PDB entry 7WN3 | electron microscopy, 3.29 A resolution | chains F and H of the 8 polymer chains in the assembly

# Chain F (and H)
Name: von Willebrand factor
Organism: Homo sapiens
Notes: fragment: D'D3 domain; chain H of this document is another copy of the same molecule, construct and numbering; everything in this record applies to it too
Reference sequence: P04275 (VWF_HUMAN); numbering as in UniProt (aligned over 764-1241)
Amino-acid sequence (490 residues; row label = number of the first residue in the row):
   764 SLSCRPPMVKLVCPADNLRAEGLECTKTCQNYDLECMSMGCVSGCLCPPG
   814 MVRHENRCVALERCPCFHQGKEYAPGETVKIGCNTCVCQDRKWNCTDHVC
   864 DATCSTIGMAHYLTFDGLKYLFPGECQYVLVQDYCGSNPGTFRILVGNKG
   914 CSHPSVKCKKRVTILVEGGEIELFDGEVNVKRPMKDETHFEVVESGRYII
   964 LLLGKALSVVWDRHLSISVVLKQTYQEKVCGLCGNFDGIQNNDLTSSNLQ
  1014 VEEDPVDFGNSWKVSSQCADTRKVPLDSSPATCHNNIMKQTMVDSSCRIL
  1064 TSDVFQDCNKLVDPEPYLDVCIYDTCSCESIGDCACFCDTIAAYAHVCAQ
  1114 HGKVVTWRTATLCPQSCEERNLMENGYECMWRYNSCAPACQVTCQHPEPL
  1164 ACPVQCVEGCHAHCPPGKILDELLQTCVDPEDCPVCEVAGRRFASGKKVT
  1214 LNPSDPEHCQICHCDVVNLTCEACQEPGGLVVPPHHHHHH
Not modelled in the structure: 1242-1253
Sequence notes: engineered mutation Met-1136 (Arg in P04275), Met-1143 (Glu in P04275); expression tag (1242-1253)
Curated features (UniProtKB/Swiss-Prot):
  - region: Ser-764 to Glu-787 (Amino-terminal), Arg-826 to Asp-853 (CX)
  - glycosylation (N-linked (GlcNAc...) asparagine): Asn-857, Asn-1147, Asn-1231
  - natural variant: Cys-788 (C788Y: In VWD2), Thr-791 (T791M: In VWD2), Arg-816 (R816W: In VWD2), Arg-854 (R854Q: In VWD2), Cys-1060 (C1060R: In VWD2), Cys-1149 (C1149R: In VWD1)
  - mutagenesis: Cys-1149 (C1149R: Reduced secretion and increased intracellular retention. Similar phenotype; when associated with S-1169), Cys-1169 (C1169S: Reduced secretion and increased intracellular retention. Similar phenotype; when associated with R-1149)
Cystine bridges: Cys-767/Cys-808, Cys-776/Cys-804, Cys-788/Cys-799, Cys-792/Cys-827, Cys-810/Cys-821, Cys-829/Cys-851, Cys-846/Cys-863, Cys-849/Cys-858, Cys-867/Cys-996, Cys-889/Cys-1031, Cys-898/Cys-993, Cys-914/Cys-921, Cys-1046/Cys-1089, Cys-1060/Cys-1084, Cys-1071/Cys-1111, Cys-1091/Cys-1099, Cys-1101/Cys-1126, Cys-1130/Cys-1173, Cys-1149/Cys-1169, Cys-1153/Cys-1165, Cys-1157/Cys-1196, Cys-1177/Cys-1190, Cys-1199/Cys-1227, Cys-1222/Cys-1237, Cys-1225/Cys-1234
Glycans and other covalent adducts: N-acetylglucosamine (NAG) linked to Asn-857, Asn-1147, Asn-1231
Metal / ion sites: Ca2+: Asp-879, Asn-998, Asp-1000, Ile-1002, Asn-1005, Asp-1006
From the paper describing this entry:
  - self-association interface (contacts with another copy of this molecule); pairs are residue here / residue on that copy: Met-1055/Ile-1094 (hydrophobic contact), Val-1056/Ile-1094 (hydrophobic contact), Ile-1094/Phe-1100 (hydrophobic contact), Cys-1097/Cys-1097 (disulfide), Cys-1142/Cys-1142
  - conformationally variable residues (loop rearrangement): Cys-1091 to Cys-1099, Cys-1142

# Chain F / chain H interface
Disulfides between the chains: Cys-1097(F)/Cys-1097(H)
Residue-residue contacts - 39 pairs, chain F then chain H:
  Lys-1052(F) / Glu-1092(H)  salt bridge
  Met-1055(F) / Ile-1094(H)
  Val-1056(F) / Ile-1094(H)
  Ser-1059(F) / Ile-1094(H)
  Glu-1092(F) / Lys-1052(H)  salt bridge
  Ser-1093(F) / Ser-1093(H)  hydrogen bond (side chain-backbone)
  Ser-1093(F) / Ile-1094(H)
  Ile-1094(F) / Met-1055(H)
  Ile-1094(F) / Val-1056(H)
  Ile-1094(F) / Ser-1059(H)
  Ile-1094(F) / Ser-1093(H)
  Ile-1094(F) / Cys-1097(H)
  Ile-1094(F) / Phe-1100(H)
  Gly-1095(F) / Cys-1097(H)  hydrogen bond (backbone-side chain)
  Gly-1095(F) / Phe-1100(H)
  Asp-1096(F) / Cys-1097(H)
  Asp-1096(F) / Thr-1124(H)
  Cys-1097(F) / Ile-1094(H)  hydrogen bond (side chain-backbone)
  Cys-1097(F) / Gly-1095(H)
  Cys-1097(F) / Asp-1096(H)
  Cys-1097(F) / Cys-1097(H)  disulfide
  Phe-1100(F) / Ile-1094(H)
  Phe-1100(F) / Gly-1095(H)
  Thr-1124(F) / Asp-1096(H)  hydrogen bond
  Gln-1128(F) / Pro-1127(H)
  Ser-1129(F) / Pro-1127(H)
  Ser-1129(F) / Ser-1129(H)
  Cys-1130(F) / Glu-1131(H)
  Glu-1131(F) / Cys-1130(H)  hydrogen bond (side chain-backbone)
  Glu-1131(F) / Tyr-1146(H)
  Glu-1132(F) / Arg-1121(H)
  Glu-1132(F) / Thr-1122(H)
  Glu-1132(F) / Ala-1123(H)
  Tyr-1140(F) / Cys-1142(H)  hydrogen bond
  Tyr-1140(F) / Arg-1145(H)
  Cys-1142(F) / Tyr-1140(H)
  Cys-1142(F) / Cys-1142(H)  hydrogen bond
  Arg-1145(F) / Tyr-1140(H)
  Tyr-1146(F) / Glu-1131(H)  hydrogen bond (backbone-side chain)
Interface residues without a listed pair, chain F (28 interface residues in all): Val-919, Cys-1101, Arg-1121, Leu-1125, Cys-1126, Pro-1127, Trp-1144
Interface residues without a listed pair, chain H (30 interface residues in all): Asn-1049, Met-1051, Thr-1088, Cys-1101, Gln-1128, Glu-1132, Trp-1144

# Summary
28 residues of chain F and 30 residues of chain H are in contact, with 1 disulfide bond, 8 hydrogen bonds and
2 salt bridges. Polar pairs include Lys-1052(F)/Glu-1092(H), Ser-1093(F)/Ser-1093(H) and
Gly-1095(F)/Cys-1097(H). From the paper: conformational variability at Cys-1091(F) and Cys-1142(F); a
self-association interface involving Met-1055(F), Val-1056(F) and Ile-1094(F) among others.
Both chains are von Willebrand factor (Homo sapiens). Entry 7WN3 (Cryo-EM structure of VWF D'D3 dimer (2M
mutant) complexed with D1D2 at 3.29 angstron resolution (2 ...) was determined by electron microscopy,
deposited together with 7WN4 and 7WN6.
